3TAB - chains A and F of the 3 polymer chains in the assembly; structure by X-ray diffraction, 2.80 A resolution.

[Chain A]
Protein: DNA polymerase
From: Enterobacteria phage RB69
Notes: EC 2.7.7.7
UniProt: Q38087 (DPOL_BPR69); numbering as in UniProt (aligned over 1-903)
Chain sequence (906 residues; each row starts with the number of its first residue):
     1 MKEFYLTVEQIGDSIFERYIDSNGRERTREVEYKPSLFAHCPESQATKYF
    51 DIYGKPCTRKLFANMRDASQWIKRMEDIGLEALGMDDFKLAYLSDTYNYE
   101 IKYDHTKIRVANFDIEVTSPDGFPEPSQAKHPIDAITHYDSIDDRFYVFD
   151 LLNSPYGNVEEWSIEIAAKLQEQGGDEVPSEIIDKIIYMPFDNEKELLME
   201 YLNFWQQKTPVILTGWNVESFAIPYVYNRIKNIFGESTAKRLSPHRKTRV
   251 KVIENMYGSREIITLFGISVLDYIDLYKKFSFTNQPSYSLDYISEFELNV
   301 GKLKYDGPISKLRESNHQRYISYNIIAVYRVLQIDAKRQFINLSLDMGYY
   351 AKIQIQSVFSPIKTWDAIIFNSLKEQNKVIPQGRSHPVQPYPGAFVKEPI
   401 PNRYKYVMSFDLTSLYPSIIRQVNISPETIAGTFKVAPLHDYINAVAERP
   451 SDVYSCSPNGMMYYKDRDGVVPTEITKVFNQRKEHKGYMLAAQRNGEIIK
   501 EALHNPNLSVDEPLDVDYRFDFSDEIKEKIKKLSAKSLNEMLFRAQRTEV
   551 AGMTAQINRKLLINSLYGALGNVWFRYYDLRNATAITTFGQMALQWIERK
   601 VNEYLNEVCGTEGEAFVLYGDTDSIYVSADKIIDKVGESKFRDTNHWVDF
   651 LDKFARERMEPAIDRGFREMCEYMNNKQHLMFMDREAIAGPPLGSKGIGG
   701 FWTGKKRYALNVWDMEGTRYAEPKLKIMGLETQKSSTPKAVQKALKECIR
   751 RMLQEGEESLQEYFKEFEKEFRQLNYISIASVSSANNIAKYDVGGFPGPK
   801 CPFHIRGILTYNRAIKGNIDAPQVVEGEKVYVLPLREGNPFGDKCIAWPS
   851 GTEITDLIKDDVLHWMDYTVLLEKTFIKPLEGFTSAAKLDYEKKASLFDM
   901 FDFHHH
Disordered / not traced: 905-906
Differences from the reference sequence: engineered mutation Ala-222 (Asp in Q38087), Ala-327 (Asp in Q38087); expression tag (904-906)

[Chain F]
Molecule: 15-nt DNA strand
Sequence (15 nucleotides; numbered 101 to 115; the number before each row is that of its first residue):
   101 GCGGCTGTCATACCG

[How chain A and chain F interact]
Contacting residue pairs (28; chain A residue first):
  Asn-284(A) / DC113(F)  phosphate contact
  Asp-621(A) / DC114(F)  phosphate contact
  Asp-621(A) / DG115(F)  phosphate contact
  Thr-622(A) / DG115(F)  phosphate contact
  Asp-623(A) / DG115(F)  phosphate contact
  Lys-706(A) / DC114(F)  hydrogen bond to the base
  Tyr-708(A) / DG115(F)  hydrogen bond to the phosphate
  Met-728(A) / DC114(F)  phosphate contact
  Met-728(A) / DG115(F)  phosphate contact
  Gly-729(A) / DC113(F)  phosphate contact
  Gly-729(A) / DC114(F)  hydrogen bond to the phosphate
  Gln-733(A) / DC113(F)  sugar contact
  Lys-734(A) / DC113(F)  phosphate contact
  Ser-735(A) / DA112(F)  hydrogen bond to the phosphate
  Ser-735(A) / DC113(F)  hydrogen bond to the phosphate
  Ser-736(A) / DA112(F)  sugar contact
  Val-782(A) / DA112(F)  phosphate contact
  Ser-783(A) / DT111(F)  sugar contact
  Ser-783(A) / DA112(F)  phosphate contact
  Ser-784(A) / DT111(F)  phosphate contact
  Ser-784(A) / DA112(F)  hydrogen bond to the phosphate
  Asn-786(A) / DT111(F)  hydrogen bond to the phosphate
  Tyr-791(A) / DC109(F)  hydrogen bond to the phosphate
  Tyr-791(A) / DA110(F)  hydrogen bond to the phosphate
  Lys-800(A) / DT108(F)  hydrogen bond to the base
  Lys-800(A) / DC109(F)  hydrogen bond to the sugar
  His-804(A) / DA110(F)  phosphate contact
  His-804(A) / DT111(F)  salt bridge to the phosphate
Other interface residues (no listed pair), chain A (25 interface residues in all): Tyr-626, Ala-785, Asn-787, Lys-790, Pro-802, Lys-829
Other interface residues (no listed pair), chain F (9 interface residues in all): DG107

[In short]
Chain A and chain F form an interface of 25 and 9 residues respectively, with 11 hydrogen bonds and 1 salt
bridge. Polar contacts include Lys-706(A)/DC114(F), Lys-800(A)/DT108(F) and Lys-800(A)/DC109(F).
Here chain A is DNA polymerase (Enterobacteria phage RB69) and chain F is a 15-nt DNA strand. Entry 3TAB
(5-hydroxycytosine paired with dGMP in RB69 gp43) was determined by X-ray diffraction together with 3TAE, 3TAF
and 3TAG from the same study.
